7ZHJ - chains W and b of the 33 polymer chains in the assembly; structure by electron microscopy, 3.53 A resolution.

# Chain W
Name: Distal tail protein
Organism: Escherichia phage T5
UniProtKB: Q6QGE8 (DIT_BPT5); residues 1-204 here = UniProt positions 1-204
Chain sequence (204 residues; numbered 1 to 204; the number before each row is that of its first residue):
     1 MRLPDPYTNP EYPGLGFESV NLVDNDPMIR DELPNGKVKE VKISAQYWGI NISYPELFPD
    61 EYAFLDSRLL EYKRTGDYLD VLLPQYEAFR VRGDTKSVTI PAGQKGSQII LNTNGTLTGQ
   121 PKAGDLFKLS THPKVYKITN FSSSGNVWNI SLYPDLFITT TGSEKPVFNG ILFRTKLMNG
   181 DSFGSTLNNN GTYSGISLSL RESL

# Chain b
Name: Probable baseplate hub protein
Organism: Escherichia phage T5
UniProtKB: Q6QGE9 (BPPB3_BPT5); numbering as in UniProt (aligned over 1-949)
Chain sequence (949 residues; each row starts with the number of its first residue):
     1 MKKILDSAKN YLNTHDKLKT ACLIALELPS SSGSAATYIY LTDYFRDVTY NGILYRSGKV
    61 KSISSHKQNR QLSIGSLSFT ITGTAEDEVL KLVQNGVSFL DRGITIHQAI INEEGNILPV
   121 DPDTDGPLLF FRGRITGGGI KDNVNTSGIG TSVITWNCSN QFYDFDRVNG RYTDDASHRG
   181 LEVVNGTLQP SNGAKRPEYQ EDYGFFHSNK STTILAKYQV KEERYKLQSK KKLFGLSRSY
   241 SLKKYYETVT KEVDLDFNLA AKFIPVVYGV QKIPGIPIFA DTELNNPNIV YVVYAFAEGE
   301 IDGFLDFYIG DSPMICFDET DSDTRTCFGR KKIVGDTMHR LAAGTSTSQP SVHGQEYKYN
   361 DGNGDIRIWT FHGKPDQTAA QVLVDIAKKK GFYLQNQNGN GPEYWDSRYK LLDTAYAIVR
   421 FTINENRTEI PEISAEVQGK KVKVYNSDGT IKADKTSLNG IWQLMDYLTS DRYGADITLD
   481 QFPLQKVISE AKILDIIDES YQTSWQPYWR YVGWNDPLSE NRQIVQLNTI LDTSESVFKN
   541 VQGILESFGG AINNLSGEYR ITVEKYSTNP LRINFLDTYG DLDLSDTTGR NKFNSVQASL
   601 VDPALSWKTN SITFYNSKFK EQDKGLDKKL QLSFANITNY YTARSYADRE LKKSRYSRTL
   661 SFSVPYKFIG IEPNDPIAFT YERYGWKDKF FLVDEVENTR DGKINLVLQE YGEDVFINSE
   721 QVDNSGNDIP DISNNVLPPR DFKYTPTPGG VVGAIGKNGE LSWLPSLTNN VVYYSIAHSG
   781 HVNPYIVQQL ENNPNERMIQ EIIGEPAGLA IFELRAVDIN GRRSSPVTLS VDLNSAKNLS
   841 VVSNFRVVNT ASGDVTEFVG PDVKLAWDKI PEEEIIPEIY YTLEIYDSQD RMLRSVRIED
   901 VYTYDYLLTY NKADFALLNS GALGINRKLR FRIRAEGENG EQSVGWATI
Cystine bridges: C316-C327

# Chain W / chain b interface
Contacting residue pairs - 35 pairs, chain W then chain b:
  M28(W) - K17(b)
  I29(W) - D701(b)
  D31(W) - Y579(b)
  L33(W) - Y579(b)
  P34(W) - T578(b)
  P34(W) - Y579(b)
  P34(W) - G580(b)
  N35(W) - L576(b)  hydrogen bond (side chain-backbone)
  K37(W) - D16(b)  salt bridge
  V38(W) - D16(b)
  K39(W) - D16(b)  salt bridge
  E40(W) - D16(b)
  E40(W) - K17(b)
  E40(W) - L18(b)  hydrogen bond (backbone-backbone)
  V41(W) - L18(b)
  V41(W) - T20(b)
  K42(W) - L18(b)
  K42(W) - K19(b)
  K42(W) - T20(b)
  I43(W) - T20(b)
  I43(W) - D43(b)
  I43(W) - F45(b)
  I43(W) - R700(b)
  S44(W) - F45(b)
  A45(W) - F45(b)  hydrophobic
  K105(W) - R46(b)
  K105(W) - G115(b)
  K105(W) - N116(b)
  G106(W) - E114(b)
  D155(W) - K19(b)  salt bridge
  D155(W) - F45(b)
  L156(W) - R46(b)
  F157(W) - R46(b)
  D181(W) - G148(b)
  D181(W) - I149(b)
Other interface residues (no listed pair), chain b (23 interface residues in all): H15, Y44, E113, P665

# Summary
Chain W and chain b form an interface of 21 and 23 residues respectively; the contacts include 2 hydrogen
bonds and 3 salt bridges. Among the polar pairs are K37(W)-D16(b), K39(W)-D16(b) and D155(W)-K19(b).
Chain W is Distal tail protein and chain b is Probable baseplate hub protein, both from Escherichia phage T5;
the structure, Tail tip of siphophage T5 : tip proteins, was determined by electron microscopy together with
7QG9, 7ZN2, 7ZN4, 7ZQB and 7ZQP from the same study.
